9ML5 - chains B and N of the 7 polymer chains in the assembly; structure by electron microscopy, 3.40 A resolution.

== Chain B ==
Molecule: Spike glycoprotein
Source organism: Severe acute respiratory syndrome coronavirus 2
Reference sequence: P0DTC2 (SPIKE_SARS2); residue numbers follow UniProt; this construct covers 1-676, 680-1213
Chain sequence (1256 residues; numbered 1 to 1259; 3 numbers in that range are skipped by the numbering (no residue carries them; nothing is unmodelled there); the number before each row is that of its first residue):
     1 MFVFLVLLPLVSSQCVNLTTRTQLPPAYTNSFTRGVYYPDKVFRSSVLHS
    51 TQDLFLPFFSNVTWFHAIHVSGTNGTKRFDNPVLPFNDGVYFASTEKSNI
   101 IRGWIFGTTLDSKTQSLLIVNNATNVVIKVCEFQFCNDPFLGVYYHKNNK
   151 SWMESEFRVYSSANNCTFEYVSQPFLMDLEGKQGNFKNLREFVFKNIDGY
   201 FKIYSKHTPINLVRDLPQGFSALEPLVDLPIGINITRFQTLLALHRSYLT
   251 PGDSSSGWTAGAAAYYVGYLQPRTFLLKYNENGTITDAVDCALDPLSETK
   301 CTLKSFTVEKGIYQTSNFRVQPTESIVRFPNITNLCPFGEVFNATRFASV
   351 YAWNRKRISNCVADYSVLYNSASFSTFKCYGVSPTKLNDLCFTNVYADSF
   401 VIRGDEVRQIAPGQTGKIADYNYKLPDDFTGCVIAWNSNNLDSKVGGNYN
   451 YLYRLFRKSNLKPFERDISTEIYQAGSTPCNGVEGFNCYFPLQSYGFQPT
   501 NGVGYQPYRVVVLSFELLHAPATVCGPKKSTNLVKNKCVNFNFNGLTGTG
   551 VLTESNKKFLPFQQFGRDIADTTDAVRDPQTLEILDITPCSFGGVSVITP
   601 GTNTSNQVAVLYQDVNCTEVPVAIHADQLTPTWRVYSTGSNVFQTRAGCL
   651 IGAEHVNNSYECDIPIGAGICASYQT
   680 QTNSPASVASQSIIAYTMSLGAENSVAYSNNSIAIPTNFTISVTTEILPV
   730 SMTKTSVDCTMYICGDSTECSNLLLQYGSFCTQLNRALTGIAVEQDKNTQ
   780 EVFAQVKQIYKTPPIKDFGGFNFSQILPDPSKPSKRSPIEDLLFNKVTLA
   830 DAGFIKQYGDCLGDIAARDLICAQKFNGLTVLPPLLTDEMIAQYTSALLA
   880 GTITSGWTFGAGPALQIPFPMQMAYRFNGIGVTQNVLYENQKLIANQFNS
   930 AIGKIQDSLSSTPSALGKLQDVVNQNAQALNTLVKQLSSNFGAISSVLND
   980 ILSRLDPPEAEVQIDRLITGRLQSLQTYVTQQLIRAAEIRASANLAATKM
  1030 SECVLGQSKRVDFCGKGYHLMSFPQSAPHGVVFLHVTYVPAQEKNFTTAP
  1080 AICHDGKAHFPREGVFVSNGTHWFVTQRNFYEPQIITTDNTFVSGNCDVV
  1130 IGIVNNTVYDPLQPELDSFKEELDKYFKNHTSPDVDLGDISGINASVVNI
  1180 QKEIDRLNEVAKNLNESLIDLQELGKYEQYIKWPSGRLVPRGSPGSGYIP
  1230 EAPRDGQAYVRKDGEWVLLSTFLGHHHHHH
Not modelled in the structure: 1-26, 70-77, 144-164, 173-185, 246-262, 623-635, 680-688, 828-853, 1148-1259
Construct notes: engineered mutation Pro817 (Phe in P0DTC2), Pro892 (Ala in P0DTC2), Pro899 (Ala in P0DTC2), Pro942 (Ala in P0DTC2), Pro986 (Lys in P0DTC2), Pro987 (Val in P0DTC2); expression tag (1214-1259)
Curated features (UniProtKB/Swiss-Prot):
  - region: Asn280 to Cys301 (Putative superantigen), Arg403 to Asp405 (Integrin-binding motif), Asn448 to Phe456 (Immunodominant HLA epitope recognized by the CD8+), Ser816 to Tyr837 (Fusion peptide 1), Lys835 to Phe855 (Fusion peptide 2), Asp1163 to Glu1202 (Heptad repeat 2)
  - site: Arg815, Ser816 (Cleavage)
  - glycosylation: Asn17 (N-linked (GlcNAc...) (complex) asparagine), Asn61 (N-linked (GlcNAc...) (hybrid) asparagine), Asn74 (N-linked (GlcNAc...) (complex) asparagine), Asn122 (N-linked (GlcNAc...) (hybrid) asparagine), Asn149 (N-linked (GlcNAc...) (complex) asparagine), Asn165 (N-linked (GlcNAc...) (complex) asparagine), Asn234 (N-linked (GlcNAc...) (high mannose) asparagine), Asn282 (N-linked (GlcNAc...) (complex) asparagine), Thr323 (O-linked (GalNAc) threonine), Ser325 (O-linked (HexNAc...) serine), Asn331 (N-linked (GlcNAc...) (complex) asparagine), Asn343 (N-linked (GlcNAc...) (complex) asparagine), Asn603 (N-linked (GlcNAc...) (hybrid) asparagine), Asn616 (N-linked (GlcNAc...) (complex) asparagine), Asn657 (N-linked (GlcNAc...) (complex) asparagine), Thr676 (O-linked (GlcNAc...) threonine), Asn709 (N-linked (GlcNAc...) (high mannose) asparagine), Asn717 (N-linked (GlcNAc...) (hybrid) asparagine), Asn801 (N-linked (GlcNAc...) (hybrid) asparagine), Asn1074 (N-linked (GlcNAc...) (hybrid) asparagine) and 5 more in UniProt
  - natural variant: Leu5 (L5F: In strain: Iota/B.1.526), Ser13 (S13I: In strain: Epsilon/B.1.427/B.1.429), Leu18 (L18F: In strain: Beta/B.1.351, Gamma/P.1 and 1 more), Thr19 (T19I: In strain: Omicron/BQ.1.1, Omicron/XBB.1.5 and 1 more; T19R: In strain: Delta/B.1.617.2, Omicron/BA.2 and 4 more), Thr20 (T20N: In strain: Gamma/P.1), Leu24 to Ala27 (sequence variant, change not given here; In strain: Omicron/BA.2, Omicron/BA.2.12.1 and 6 more), Pro26 (P26S: In strain: Gamma/P.1), Gln52 (Q52H: In strain: Omicron/EG.5.1), Ala67 (A67V: In strain: Eta/B.1.525, Omicron/BA.1), His69 to Val70 (deletion: In strain: Alpha/B.1.1.7, Eta/B.1.525 and 5 more), Gly75 (G75V: In strain: Lambda/C.37), Thr76 (T76I: In strain: Lambda/C.37), 79 further natural variant entries in UniProt
  - mutagenesis: His69 to Val70 (Increased incorporation of cleaved spike into virions), Asn121 (N121Q: Partial loss of biliverdin affinity), Arg190 (R190K: Partial loss of biliverdin affinity), Asn234 (N234Q: Increased resistance to neutralizing antibodies), Asn331 (N331Q: Reduced viral infectivity), Asn343 (N343Q: Reduced viral infectivity), Leu452 (L452R: Increased resistance to neutralizing antibodies. Decreases HLA binding to NF9 epitope. Increased binding affinity to human ACE2), Tyr453 (Y453F: Decreased HLA binding to NF9 epitope. Increased binding affinity to human ACE2), Ala475 (A475V: Increased resistance to neutralizing antibodies), Val483 (V483A: Increased resistance to neutralizing antibodies), Glu484 (E484D: Increased replication in human TMEM106B overexpressing cells), Phe490 (F490L: Increased resistance to neutralizing antibodies and human covalescent sera neutralization), 6 further mutagenesis entries in UniProt
Disulfide bonds: Cys131-Cys166, Cys336-Cys361, Cys379-Cys432, Cys391-Cys525, Cys480-Cys488, Cys538-Cys590, Cys617-Cys649, Cys662-Cys671, Cys738-Cys760, Cys743-Cys749, Cys1032-Cys1043, Cys1082-Cys1126
Glycans and other covalent adducts: N-acetylglucosamine (NAG) linked to Asn61, Asn282, Asn331, Asn343, Asn616, Asn709, Asn717, Asn801, Asn1074, Asn1098, Asn1134
Reported in the primary citation:
  - mutagenesis - R357N, Y396T: decreased binding to M8b-B1

== Chain N ==
Molecule: M8b-B8 light chain
Source organism: Oryctolagus cuniculus
Chain sequence (219 residues; row label = number of the first residue in the row; a row labelled like 95A-95D holds insertion residues (95A, then the next letters in order); numbering starts at 0):
     0 ADIVMTQTPASVEAAVGGTVTINCQASESISNYLSWYQQKPGQRPKLLIY
    50 YASTLASGVSSRFKGSRSGTEYTLTISDLECADAATYYCQSAADSI
95A-95D SDKR
    96 HAFGGGTEVLVKRTVAAPSVFIFPPSDEQLKSGTASVVCLLNNFYPREAK
   146 VQWKVDNALQSGNSQESVTEQDSKDSTYSLSSTLTLSKADYEKHKVYACE
   196 VTHQGLSSPVTKSFNRGEC
Not modelled in the structure: 0, 108-214
Disulfide bonds: Cys23-Cys88

== How chain B and chain N interact ==
Contacting residue pairs (14):
  Gly404(B) with Ile95(N)
  Asp405(B) with Ile95(N)
  Val407(B) with Ile95(N), hydrophobic
  Thr500(B) with Asn31(N), hydrogen bond; Tyr32(N); Tyr50(N), hydrogen bond
  Asn501(B) with Tyr32(N), hydrogen bond (backbone-side chain)
  Gly502(B) with Tyr32(N)
  Val503(B) with Tyr32(N), hydrogen bond (backbone-side chain); Asp93(N); Ile95(N)
  Gly504(B) with Ile95(N)
  Gln506(B) with Tyr32(N), hydrogen bond
  Tyr508(B) with Ile95(N)
Interface residues without a listed pair, chain N (6 interface residues in all): Ser94

== Overview ==
The interface between chain B and chain N involves 10 residues on one side and 6 on the other, with 5 hydrogen
bonds. Among the polar pairs are Thr500(B)-Asn31(N), Thr500(B)-Tyr50(N) and Asn501(B)-Tyr32(N). From the
paper: R357N and Y396T of chain B reduce binding to M8b-B1.
Here chain B is Spike glycoprotein (Severe acute respiratory syndrome coronavirus 2) and chain N is M8b-B8
light chain (Oryctolagus cuniculus). Entry 9ML5 (Structure of the SARS-CoV-2 Spike 6P in complex with the
rabbit M8b-B8 Fab) was determined by electron microscopy, deposited together with 9ML4, 9ML7, 9ML8 and 9ML9.
